PDB entry 7RKU | X-ray diffraction, 3.20 A resolution | chains A and G of the 3 polymer chains in the assembly

# Chain A
Name: Spike protein S1
Organism: Severe acute respiratory syndrome coronavirus 2
Notes: fragment: Receptor Binding Domain
UniProt: P0DTC2 (SPIKE_SARS2); residue numbers follow UniProt; this construct covers 328-533
Chain sequence (212 residues; row label = number of the first residue in the row):
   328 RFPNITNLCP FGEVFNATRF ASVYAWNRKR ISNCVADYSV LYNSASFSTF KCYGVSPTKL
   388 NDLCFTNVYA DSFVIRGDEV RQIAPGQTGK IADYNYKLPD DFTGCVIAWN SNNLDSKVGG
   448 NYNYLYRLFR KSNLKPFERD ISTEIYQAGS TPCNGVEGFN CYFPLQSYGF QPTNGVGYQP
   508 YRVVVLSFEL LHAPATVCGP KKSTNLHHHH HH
Disordered / not traced: 328-332, 529-539
Disulfides: C336-C361, C379-C432, C391-C525, C480-C488
Glycans and other covalent adducts: N-acetylglucosamine (NAG) linked to N343
Differences from the reference sequence: expression tag (534-539)
Reported in the primary citation:
  - mutagenesis - K378N: unchanged binding to C118 and C022

# Chain G
Name: C022 Antibody Fab Heavy Chain
Organism: Homo sapiens
Notes: antibody fragment or engineered binder
Chain sequence (240 residues; numbered 1 to 240; the number before each row is that of its first residue):
     1 QVQLQESGPG LVKPSETLSV TCTVSGGSIS SSRYYWGWIR QPPGKGLEWI GSIYYSGSTY
    61 YNPSLKSRVT ISVDTSKNQF SLKLSSVTAA DTAVYYCARH AAAYYDRSGY YFIEYFQHWG
   121 QGTLVTVSSA STKGPSVFPL APSSKSTSGG TAALGCLVKD YFPEPVTVSW NSGALTSGVH
   181 TFPAVLQSSG LYSLSSVVTV PSSSLGTQTY ICNVNHKPSN TKVDKRVEPK SCDKHHHHHH
Disordered / not traced: 143-148, 230-240
Disulfides: C22-C97, C156-C212

# Chain A / chain G interface
Contacting residue pairs (33):
  Y369(A) with R107(G)
  S371(A) with R107(G)
  F377(A) with Y105(G); D106(G); R107(G)
  K378(A) with Y104(G); Y105(G)
  C379(A) with Y104(G); Y105(G), hydrogen bond (backbone-backbone)
  Y380(A) with A102(G), hydrophobic; A103(G); Y104(G), hydrophobic
  G381(A) with R33(G)
  V382(A) with Y105(G)
  S383(A) with Y105(G); G109(G)
  P384(A) with Y105(G); D106(G)
  T385(A) with S108(G)
  P412(A) with Y34(G); A102(G)
  G413(A) with Y34(G), hydrogen bond (backbone-side chain); R99(G); Q117(G), hydrogen bond (backbone-side chain)
  Q414(A) with Y115(G); Q117(G)
  D427(A) with S32(G); R33(G), hydrogen bond (backbone-backbone); Y34(G), hydrogen bond
  D428(A) with S31(G); R33(G), hydrogen bond (backbone-side chain)
  F429(A) with R33(G), hydrogen bond (backbone-side chain)
  T430(A) with R33(G), hydrogen bond
Other interface residues (no listed pair), chain A (20 interface residues in all): A372, F374
Other interface residues (no listed pair), chain G (17 interface residues in all): G27, S28
The authors on this interface:
  - specific contacts: D427(A)-R33(G) (backbone contact), T430(A)-R33(G)
  - epitope / paratope residues, chain A: D427(A), T430(A)

# Summary
Chain A and chain G form an interface of 20 and 17 residues respectively; the contacts include 8 hydrogen
bonds. Polar contacts include G413(A)-Y34(G), G413(A)-Q117(G) and D427(A)-Y34(G). The paper describes a
backbone contact between D427(A) and R33(G); a contact between T430(A) and R33(G). From the paper: K378N of
chain A leaves binding to C118 and C022 unchanged; epitope/paratope residues D427(A) and T430(A).
Here chain A is Spike protein S1 (Severe acute respiratory syndrome coronavirus 2) and chain G is C022
Antibody Fab Heavy Chain (Homo sapiens). Entry 7RKU (Structure of the SARS-CoV-2 receptor binding domain in
complex with the human neutralizing antibody Fab fragment ...) was determined by X-ray diffraction.
